PDB entry 2LJR | X-ray diffraction, 3.20 A resolution | chains A and B

[Chain A (and B)]
Name: Glutathione S-transferase
Organism: Homo sapiens
Notes: EC 2.5.1.18; chain B of this document is another copy of the same molecule, construct and numbering; everything in this record applies to it too
Reference sequence: P30712 (GSTT2_HUMAN); residues 2-244 here correspond to UniProt positions 1-243 (UniProt number = residue number - 1)
Amino-acid sequence (244 residues; row label = number of the first residue in the row):
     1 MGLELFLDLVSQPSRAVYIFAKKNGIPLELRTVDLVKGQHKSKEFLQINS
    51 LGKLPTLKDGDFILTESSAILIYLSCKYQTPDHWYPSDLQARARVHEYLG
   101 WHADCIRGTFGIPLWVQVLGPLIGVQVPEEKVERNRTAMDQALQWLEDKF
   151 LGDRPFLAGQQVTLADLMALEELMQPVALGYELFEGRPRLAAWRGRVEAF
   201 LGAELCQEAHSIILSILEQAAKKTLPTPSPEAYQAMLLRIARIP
Reported in the primary citation:
  - catalytic residues: Ser11 (citing earlier work)
  - mutagenesis - S11A: abolished catalytic activity (citing earlier work)
  - mutagenesis - S11A: increased catalytic activity (sulfatase activity) (citing earlier work)

[Interface between chain A and chain B]
Pairs across the interface (55):
  Ser50(A) - Lys149(B)
  Leu51(A) - Trp145(B)
  Leu51(A) - Lys149(B)
  Lys53(A) - Trp101(B)
  Phe62(A) - Gln90(B)
  Phe62(A) - Arg94(B)
  Ile63(A) - Arg94(B)  hydrogen bond (backbone-side chain)
  Leu64(A) - Ala93(B)
  Leu64(A) - Glu97(B)
  Thr65(A) - Glu97(B)  hydrogen bond
  Glu66(A) - Glu97(B)
  Glu66(A) - Gly100(B)
  Glu66(A) - Trp101(B)
  Ala69(A) - His96(B)
  Ala69(A) - Glu97(B)
  Ile72(A) - His96(B)
  Tyr73(A) - Leu89(B)  hydrophobic
  Tyr73(A) - Ala93(B)  hydrophobic
  Cys76(A) - Leu89(B)  hydrophobic
  Lys77(A) - Leu89(B)
  Tyr85(A) - His96(B)
  Leu89(A) - Tyr73(B)  hydrophobic
  Leu89(A) - Cys76(B)  hydrophobic
  Leu89(A) - Lys77(B)
  Gln90(A) - Phe62(B)
  Gln90(A) - Tyr73(B)
  Ala93(A) - Leu64(B)
  Ala93(A) - Ala69(B)
  Ala93(A) - Tyr73(B)  hydrophobic
  Arg94(A) - Phe62(B)
  Arg94(A) - Ile63(B)  hydrogen bond (side chain-backbone)
  His96(A) - Ala69(B)
  His96(A) - Ile72(B)
  His96(A) - Tyr85(B)
  His96(A) - His96(B)
  Glu97(A) - Leu64(B)
  Glu97(A) - Thr65(B)  hydrogen bond
  Glu97(A) - Glu66(B)
  Glu97(A) - Ala69(B)
  Gly100(A) - Glu66(B)
  Trp101(A) - Lys53(B)
  Trp101(A) - Glu66(B)
  Ala103(A) - Ala103(B)  hydrophobic
  Asp104(A) - Arg107(B)  salt bridge
  Arg107(A) - Asp104(B)  salt bridge
  Arg134(A) - Ala241(B)
  Trp145(A) - Leu51(B)
  Lys149(A) - Ser50(B)
  Lys149(A) - Leu51(B)
  Ala241(A) - Arg134(B)
  Ala241(A) - Pro244(B)
  Arg242(A) - Pro244(B)
  Pro244(A) - Ala241(B)
  Pro244(A) - Arg242(B)
  Pro244(A) - Pro244(B)  hydrophobic
Also at the interface, not in a pair above, chain A (37 interface residues in all): Arg92, Cys105, Gln141, Phe150, Leu238, Ile243
Also at the interface, not in a pair above, chain B (36 interface residues in all): Arg92, Cys105, Gln141, Leu238, Ile243

[Overview]
Chain A and chain B form an interface of 37 and 36 residues respectively; the contacts include 4 hydrogen
bonds and 2 salt bridges. Polar contacts include Asp104(A)-Arg107(B), Ile63(A)-Arg94(B) and Thr65(A)-Glu97(B).
The paper reports the catalytic residue Ser11(A); S11A of chain A abolishes catalytic activity.
Both chains are Glutathione S-transferase (Homo sapiens). Entry 2LJR (Glutathione transferase apo-form from
human) was determined by X-ray diffraction together with 1LJR and 3LJR from the same study.
